6RE1 - chains P and V of the 20 polymer chains in the assembly; structure by electron microscopy, 3.20 A resolution.

Chain P:
Molecule: Mitochondrial ATP synthase subunit OSCP
Organism: Polytomella sp. Pringsheim 198.80
UniProt: D8V7I1 (D8V7I1_9CHLO); residue numbers follow UniProt; this construct covers 1-229
Sequence (229 residues; row label = number of the first residue in the row):
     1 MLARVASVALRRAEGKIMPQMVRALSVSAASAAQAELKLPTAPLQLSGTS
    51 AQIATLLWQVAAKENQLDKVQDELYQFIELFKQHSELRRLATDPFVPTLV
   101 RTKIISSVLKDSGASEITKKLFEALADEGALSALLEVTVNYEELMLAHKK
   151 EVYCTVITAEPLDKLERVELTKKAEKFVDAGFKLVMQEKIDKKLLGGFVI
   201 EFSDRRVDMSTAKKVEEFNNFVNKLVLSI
Not modelled in the structure: 1-36, 151-229

Chain V:
Molecule: ATP synthase subunit alpha
Organism: Polytomella sp. Pringsheim 198.80
UniProt: A0ZW40 (A0ZW40_9CHLO); residue numbers follow UniProt; this construct covers 1-562
Sequence (562 residues; numbered 1 to 562; the number before each row is that of its first residue):
     1 MRSPAAFVARSGLFKASLGQSNWAQKAEQMMASVTRTFAADAKALDELRK
    51 PKFSSKYLIQHVSQKLIPAVKEWEKSYQPPVIHLGRVLSVGDGIARVYGL
   101 KSVQAGELVCFDSGVKGMALNLQADHVGVVVFGNDSVIHQGDLVYRTGQI
   151 VNVPIGPGTLGRVTDGLGQPIDGKGPLTNVRSSLVEVKAPGIIARQSVRE
   201 PLFTGVKAVDALVPIGRGQRELIIGDRQTGKTAVAIDAIIHQKNCNEQVP
   251 KAQRVYCVYVAVGQKRSTVAQLVKLFTQTGAMRYTIMVSATASDAAPLQF
   301 LAPYSGCAMAEYFRDTGKHGLIIYDDLSKQSVAYRQMSLLLRRPPGREAF
   351 PGDVFYLHSRLLERAAKLSKELGGGSLTAFPVIETQAGDVSAYIATNVIS
   401 ITDGQIFLETELFYKGIRPALNVGLSVSRVGSAAQFPGMKQVAGTLKLEL
   451 AQYREVAAFAQFGSDLDAATQYVLERGARLTEMLKQKQFAPIPIERQTVA
   501 VYAATKGFLDKVRVQDIVAAEEAVISQVNPAVFKILKANGKITPALDAHL
   551 KAELRKVKLPGA
Not modelled in the structure: 1-42
Construct notes: conflict R266 (Lys in A0ZW40)
Ion coordination: Mg2+: T232 (together with ATP)
Residues lining bound ligands: ATP (adenosine-5'-triphosphate): D226, R227, Q228, T229, G230, K231, T232, A233, F413, R418, P419, Q486, K487, Q488

Chain P / chain V interface:
Pairs across the interface - 49 pairs, chain P then chain V:
  L37(P) - W73(V)
  K38(P) - W73(V)
  L39(P) - W73(V)  hydrophobic
  T49(P) - F53(V)
  Q52(P) - I59(V)
  I53(P) - L58(V)  hydrophobic
  I53(P) - I59(V)
  L56(P) - I59(V)  hydrophobic
  L56(P) - V62(V)  hydrophobic
  L56(P) - S63(V)
  L56(P) - L66(V)  hydrophobic
  L57(P) - L66(V)  hydrophobic
  V60(P) - L66(V)
  V60(P) - V70(V)  hydrophobic
  K63(P) - W73(V)
  E64(P) - A69(V)
  E64(P) - V70(V)
  E64(P) - K71(V)  salt bridge
  Q66(P) - K71(V)
  F81(P) - L48(V)  hydrophobic
  K82(P) - L45(V)
  R88(P) - A44(V)
  R88(P) - E47(V)
  T92(P) - E47(V)
  T92(P) - L48(V)
  E116(P) - A69(V)
  E116(P) - K71(V)
  E116(P) - E74(V)
  I117(P) - L66(V)
  I117(P) - A69(V)  hydrophobic
  K120(P) - K65(V)
  A124(P) - H61(V)
  A124(P) - V62(V)
  A124(P) - K65(V)
  D127(P) - H61(V)  salt bridge
  D127(P) - K65(V)  salt bridge
  E128(P) - S54(V)  hydrogen bond (backbone-side chain)
  E128(P) - S55(V)
  E128(P) - L58(V)
  E128(P) - H61(V)
  S132(P) - L48(V)
  S132(P) - P51(V)
  S132(P) - K52(V)  hydrogen bond (side chain-backbone)
  A133(P) - P51(V)  hydrophobic
  A133(P) - F53(V)  hydrophobic
  L135(P) - L45(V)
  L135(P) - L48(V)
  E136(P) - K50(V)  salt bridge
  E136(P) - P51(V)
Interface residues without a listed pair, chain P (35 interface residues in all): S50, I78, A91, L121, E123, L125, G129, A130, L131
Interface residues without a listed pair, chain V (28 interface residues in all): R49, K56, Y57, I67, P68, E72

Summary:
35 residues of chain P face 28 of chain V across their interface, with 2 hydrogen bonds and 4 salt bridges.
Polar contacts include E64(P)-K71(V), D127(P)-H61(V) and D127(P)-K65(V). Chain V binds ATP.
Chain P is Mitochondrial ATP synthase subunit OSCP and chain V is ATP synthase subunit alpha, both from
Polytomella sp. Pringsheim 198.80; the structure, Cryo-EM structure of Polytomella F-ATP synthase, Rotary
substate 2A, focussed refinement of F1 head and rotor, was determined by electron microscopy together with
6RD4, 6RD5, 6RD6, 6RD7, 6RD8, 6RD9 and 46 further entries from the same study.
